Entry 7TR9 (electron microscopy, 3.90 A resolution); this record covers chains I and R of the 19 polymer chains in the assembly.

Chain I:
Molecule: Cas7a
From: Pyrococcus furiosus DSM 3638
UniProtKB: Q8U333 (Q8U333_PYRFU); numbering as in UniProt (aligned over 1-336)
Amino-acid sequence (336 residues; row label = number of the first residue in the row):
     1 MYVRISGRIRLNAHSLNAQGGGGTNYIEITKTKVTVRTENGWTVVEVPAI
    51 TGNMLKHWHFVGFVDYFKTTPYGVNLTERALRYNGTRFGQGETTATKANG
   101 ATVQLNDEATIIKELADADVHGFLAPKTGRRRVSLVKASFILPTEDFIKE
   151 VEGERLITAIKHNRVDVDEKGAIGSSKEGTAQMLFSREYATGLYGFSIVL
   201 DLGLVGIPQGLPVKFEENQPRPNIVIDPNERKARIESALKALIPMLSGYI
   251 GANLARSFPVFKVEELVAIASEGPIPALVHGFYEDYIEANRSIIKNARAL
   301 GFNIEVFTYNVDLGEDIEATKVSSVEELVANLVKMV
Not modelled in the structure: 336

Chain R:
Molecule: crRNA
From: Escherichia coli
Sequence (45 nucleotides; each row starts with the number of its first residue):
     1 AUUGAAAGAGUGCUUCCCCAAACCCUUAACUGGUUGUAACAGUUG

Interface between chain I and chain R:
Residue-residue contacts (57; chain I residue first):
  Asn17(I) - A9(R)  hydrogen bond to the phosphate
  Asn17(I) - G10(R)  phosphate contact
  Ala18(I) - G10(R)  hydrogen bond to the phosphate
  Gln19(I) - A9(R)  base contact
  Gln19(I) - G10(R)  phosphate contact
  Gly20(I) - A9(R)  base contact
  Gly20(I) - G10(R)  hydrogen bond to the phosphate
  Gly21(I) - G10(R)  base contact
  Gly22(I) - A9(R)  base contact
  Gly22(I) - G10(R)  base contact
  Asn53(I) - A7(R)  hydrogen bond to the sugar
  Asn53(I) - G8(R)  sugar contact
  Met54(I) - G8(R)  phosphate contact
  Met54(I) - A9(R)  phosphate contact
  Lys56(I) - A6(R)  salt bridge to the phosphate
  Lys56(I) - A7(R)  salt bridge to the phosphate
  His57(I) - G8(R)  hydrogen bond to the base
  Tyr83(I) - G8(R)  base contact
  Gly85(I) - A6(R)  hydrogen bond to the sugar
  Gly85(I) - A7(R)  sugar contact
  Thr86(I) - A6(R)  hydrogen bond to the sugar
  Arg87(I) - A6(R)  hydrogen bond to the phosphate
  Arg87(I) - A7(R)  salt bridge to the phosphate
  His121(I) - A6(R)  sugar contact
  Phe123(I) - A5(R)  hydrogen bond to the sugar
  Leu124(I) - A5(R)  base contact
  Leu124(I) - A6(R)  base contact
  Arg131(I) - A1(R)  hydrogen bond to the sugar
  Arg131(I) - U2(R)  salt bridge to the phosphate
  Arg131(I) - G4(R)  sugar contact
  Arg131(I) - A5(R)  hydrogen bond to the sugar
  Arg132(I) - A5(R)  hydrogen bond to the sugar
  Val133(I) - A1(R)  base contact
  Val133(I) - A5(R)  sugar contact
  Ser134(I) - A5(R)  hydrogen bond to the phosphate
  Ser134(I) - A6(R)  hydrogen bond to the phosphate
  Lys161(I) - U15(R)  sugar contact
  His162(I) - U15(R)  salt bridge to the phosphate
  Asn163(I) - C13(R)  hydrogen bond to the sugar
  Asn163(I) - U14(R)  phosphate contact
  Asn163(I) - U15(R)  hydrogen bond to the phosphate
  Asn163(I) - C16(R)  sugar contact
  Arg164(I) - G12(R)  base contact
  Arg164(I) - C13(R)  base contact
  Arg164(I) - U14(R)  phosphate contact
  Val165(I) - U14(R)  hydrogen bond to the phosphate
  Val165(I) - C16(R)  sugar contact
  Met183(I) - C13(R)  base contact
  Leu184(I) - U15(R)  base contact
  Phe185(I) - C13(R)  base contact
  Ala252(I) - G10(R)  phosphate contact
  Ala252(I) - U11(R)  phosphate contact
  Asn253(I) - U11(R)  hydrogen bond to the phosphate
  Ala255(I) - G12(R)  phosphate contact
  Arg256(I) - U11(R)  sugar contact
  Arg256(I) - G12(R)  salt bridge to the phosphate
  Arg256(I) - C13(R)  salt bridge to the phosphate
Interface residues without a listed pair, chain I (39 interface residues in all): Thr51, Asn84, Gly122, Leu204, Gln209, Leu254

In short:
The interface between chain I and chain R involves 39 residues on one side and 15 on the other; the contacts
include 18 hydrogen bonds and 7 salt bridges. Polar contacts include His57(I)-G8(R), Asn53(I)-A7(R) and
Gly85(I)-A6(R).
Here chain I is Cas7a (Pyrococcus furiosus DSM 3638) and chain R is crRNA (Escherichia coli). Entry 7TR9
(Cascade complex from type I-A CRISPR-Cas system) was determined by electron microscopy (same publication as
7TR6, 7TR8 and 7TRA).
